Entry 4ZVU (X-ray diffraction, 2.60 A resolution); this record covers chains B and C of the 6 polymer chains in the assembly.

== Chain B ==
Name: Caspase-7
Source organism: Homo sapiens
Notes: EC 3.4.22.60
UniProtKB: P55210 (CASP7_HUMAN); residue numbers follow UniProt; this construct covers 199-303
Amino-acid sequence (113 residues; numbered 199 to 311; the number before each row is that of its first residue):
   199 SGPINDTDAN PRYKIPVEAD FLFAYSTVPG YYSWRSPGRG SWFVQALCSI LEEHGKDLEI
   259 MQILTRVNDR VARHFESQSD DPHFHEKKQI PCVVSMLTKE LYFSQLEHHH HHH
Disordered / not traced: 199-210, 304-311
Differences from the reference sequence: expression tag (304-311)
UniProt features mapped onto this chain:
  - region: Val226 to Gly238 (Loop L3), Glu274 to Ile288 (Loop L4)
  - site: Tyr223 (Involved in allosteric regulation)
  - modified residue: Arg233 (Microbial infection: ADP-riboxanated arginine), Ser239 (Phosphoserine)
  - mutagenesis: Asp206 (D206A: Reduced cleavage and activation by initiator caspases. Abolished cleavage and activation by initiator caspases; when associated with A-198), Tyr223 (Y223A/F/W/D/E: Does not significantly affect thiol protease catalytic efficiency), Tyr229 (Y229W: Strongly reduced thiol protease catalytic efficiency), Tyr230 to Ser234 (In esCasp-7 V3 mutant; promotes specificity toward alternate peptides with VEID, YVAD, WEHD, LETD or LEHD sequence; when associated with C-276. In esCasp-7 V4 mutant ...), Trp232 to Ser234 (In dsCasp-7 mutant; unable to cleave DEVD and VEID peptides; when associated with F-276), Arg233 (R233A: Abolished ADP-riboxanation by C.violaceum CopC), Ser239 (S239A: Abolished phosphorylation by PAK2; when associated with A-30 and A-173; S239E: Mimics phosphorylation; leading to inactivate thiol protease activity), Gln276 (Q276C: In esCasp-7 V3 mutant; promotes specificity toward alternate peptides with VEID, YVAD, WEHD, LETD or LEHD sequence; when associated with 230-V--V-234; Q276D: In esCasp-7 V4 mutant ...), Cys290 (C290S: Decreased phosphorylation by PAK2; C290T/N: Does not significantly affect thiol protease catalytic activity)

== Chain C ==
Name: Caspase-7
Source organism: Homo sapiens
Notes: EC 3.4.22.60
UniProtKB: P55210 (CASP7_HUMAN); residues 301-498 here correspond to UniProt positions 1-198 (UniProt number = residue number - 300)
Amino-acid sequence (198 residues; numbered 301 to 498; the number before each row is that of its first residue):
   301 MADDQGCIEE QGVEDSANED SVDAKPDRSS FVPSLFSKKK KNVTMRSIKT TRDRVPTYQY
   361 NMNFEKLGKC IIINNKNFDK VTGMGVRNGT DKDAEALFKC FRSLGFDVIV YNDCSCAKMQ
   421 DLLKKASEED HTNAACFACI LLSHGEENVI YGKDGVTPIK DLTAHFRGDR CKTLLEKPKL
   481 FFIQACRGTE LDDGIQAD
Disordered / not traced: 301-356, 497-498
UniProt features mapped onto this chain:
  - region: Lys338 to Lys341 (Exosite), Lys376 to Arg387 (Loop L1), Arg487 to Gln496 (Loop L2)
  - active site: His444, Cys486
  - site: Phe336, Ser337 (Cleavage), Met345, Arg346 (Cleavage), Ser347, Ile348 (Cleavage), Arg487 (Involved in allosteric regulation)
  - modified residue: Ala302 (N-acetylalanine), Ser330 (Phosphoserine), Ser337 (Phosphoserine), Thr473 (Phosphothreonine)

== How chain B and chain C interact ==
Contacting residue pairs - 13 pairs, chain B then chain C:
  Tyr211(B) - Gln496(C)  hydrogen bond (backbone-side chain)
  Lys212(B) - Asp493(C)  hydrogen bond (side chain-backbone)
  Lys212(B) - Ile495(C)
  Lys212(B) - Gln496(C)
  Ile213(B) - Gly494(C)
  Ile213(B) - Ile495(C)  hydrogen bond (backbone-backbone)
  Ile213(B) - Gln496(C)
  Pro214(B) - Asp492(C)
  Val215(B) - Asp492(C)  hydrogen bond (backbone-side chain)
  Val215(B) - Gly494(C)
  Glu216(B) - Asp492(C)
  Arg264(B) - Tyr358(C)
  Arg271(B) - Glu476(C)  salt bridge
Also at the interface, not in a pair above, chain B (9 interface residues in all): Tyr229
Also at the interface, not in a pair above, chain C (8 interface residues in all): Arg467

== Overview ==
9 residues of chain B face 8 of chain C across their interface, with 4 hydrogen bonds and 1 salt bridge. Polar
pairs include Arg271(B)-Glu476(C), Tyr211(B)-Gln496(C) and Lys212(B)-Asp493(C).
Here chain B is Caspase-7 and chain C is Caspase-7, both from Homo sapiens. Entry 4ZVU (Caspase-7 wild-type
bound to the caspase-6 cognate tetrapeptide inhibitor Ac-VEID-cho) was determined by X-ray diffraction,
deposited together with 4ZVO, 4ZVP, 4ZVQ, 4ZVR, 4ZVS and 4ZVT.
